Entry 8G3U (X-ray diffraction, 1.94 A resolution); this record covers chain A.

[Chain A]
Molecule: Maltodextrin-binding protein, Induced myeloid leukemia cell differentiation protein Mcl-1 chimera
Source organism: Serratia sp. FS14
UniProt: chimeric construct of A0A4P1LXE0, Q07820: residues -196 to 170 from A0A4P1LXE0 (A0A4P1LXE0_SERSF) positions 2-368 (UniProt number = residue number + 198); residues 173-321 from Q07820 positions 173-321 (same numbers)
Amino-acid sequence (518 residues; numbered -196 to 321; the number before each row is that of its first residue; numbers below 1 keep their minus sign (Gly-196 is residue -196)):
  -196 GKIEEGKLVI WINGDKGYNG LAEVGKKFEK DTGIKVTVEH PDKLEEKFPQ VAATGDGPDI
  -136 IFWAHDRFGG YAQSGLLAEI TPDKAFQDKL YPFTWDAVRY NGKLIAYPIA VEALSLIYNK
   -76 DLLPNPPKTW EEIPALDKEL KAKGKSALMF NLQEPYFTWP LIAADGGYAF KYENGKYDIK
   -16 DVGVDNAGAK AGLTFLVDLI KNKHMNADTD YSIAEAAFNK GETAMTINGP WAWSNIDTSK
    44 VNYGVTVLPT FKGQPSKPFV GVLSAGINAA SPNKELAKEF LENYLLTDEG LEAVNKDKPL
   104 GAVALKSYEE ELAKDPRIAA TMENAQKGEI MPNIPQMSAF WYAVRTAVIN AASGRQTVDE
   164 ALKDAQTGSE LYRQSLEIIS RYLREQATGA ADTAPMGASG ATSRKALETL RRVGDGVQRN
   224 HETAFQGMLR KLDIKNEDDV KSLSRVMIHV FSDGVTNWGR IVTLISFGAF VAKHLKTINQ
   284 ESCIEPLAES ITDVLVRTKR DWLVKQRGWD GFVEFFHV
Construct notes: linker (171-172); conflict Ala194 (Lys in Q07820), Ala197 (Lys in Q07820), Ala201 (Arg in Q07820)
Swiss-Prot annotation at these positions:
  - motif: Ala209 to Asn223 (BH3), His252 to Ala272 (BH1), Asp304 to Phe319 (BH2)
Small-molecule neighbours: YKT ((1'S,3aS,5R,16R,17S,19Z,21R,21aR)-6'-chloro-20-fluoro-21-{[(5S,9aS)-hexahydropyrazino[2,1-c][1,4]oxazin-8(1H)-yl]methyl}-21-methoxy-16,17-dimethyl-2,3,3',3a,4',16,17,18,21,21a-decahydro-2'H,6H,8H-15lambda~6~-spiro[10,12-(ethanediylidene)-15lambda~6~-furo[3,2-i][1,4]oxazepino[3,4-f][1,2,7]thiadiazacyclohexadecine-7,1'-naphthalene]-13,15,15(4H,14H)-trione): His224, Ala227, Phe228, Met231, Lys234, Leu235, Leu246, Val249, Met250, Val253, Phe254, Gly262, Arg263, Thr266, Leu267, Phe270, Gly271, Val274, Leu290, Ile294

[Summary]
Chain A binds compound YKT.
Chain A is Maltodextrin-binding protein, Induced myeloid leukemia cell differentiation protein Mcl-1 chimera
(Serratia sp. FS14); the structure, MBP-Mcl1 in complex with ligand 21, was determined by X-ray diffraction,
deposited together with 8G3S, 8G3T, 8G3W, 8G3X and 8G3Y.
